PDB entry 6O89 | X-ray diffraction, 2.09 A resolution | chains H and L

== Chain H ==
Name: Anti-CD28xCD3 CODV-Fab Heavy chain
Organism: Homo sapiens
Notes: antibody fragment or engineered binder
Sequence (358 residues; each row starts with the number of its first residue):
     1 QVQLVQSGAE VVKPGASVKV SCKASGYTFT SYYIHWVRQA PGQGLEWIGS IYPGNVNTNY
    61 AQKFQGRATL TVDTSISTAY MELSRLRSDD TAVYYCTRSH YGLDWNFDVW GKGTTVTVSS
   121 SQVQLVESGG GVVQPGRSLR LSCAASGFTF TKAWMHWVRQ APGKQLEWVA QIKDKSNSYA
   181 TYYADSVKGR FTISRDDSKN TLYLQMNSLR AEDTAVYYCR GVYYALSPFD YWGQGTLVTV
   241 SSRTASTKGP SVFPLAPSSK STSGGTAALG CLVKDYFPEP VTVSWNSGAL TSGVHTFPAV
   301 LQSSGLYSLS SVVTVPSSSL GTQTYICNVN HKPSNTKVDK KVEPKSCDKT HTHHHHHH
Disordered / not traced: 260-264, 348-358
Disulfides: C22-C96, C143-C219, C271-C327

== Chain L ==
Name: Anti-CD28xCD3 CODV-Fab Light chain
Organism: Homo sapiens
Notes: antibody fragment or engineered binder
Sequence (338 residues; numbered 1 to 338; the number before each row is that of its first residue):
     1 DIVMTQTPLS LSVTPGQPAS ISCKSSQSLV HNNANTYLSW YLQKPGQSPQ SLIYKVSNRF
    61 SGVPDRFSGS GSGTDFTLKI SRVEAEDVGV YYCGQGTQYP FTFGSGTKVE IKGQPKAAPD
   121 IQMTQSPSSL SASVGDRVTI TCQASQNIYV WLNWYQQKPG KAPKLLIYKA SNLHTGVPSR
   181 FSGSGSGTDF TLTISSLQPE DIATYYCQQG QTYPYTFGQG TKLEIKTKGP SRTVAAPSVF
   241 IFPPSDEQLK SGTASVVCLL NNFYPREAKV QWKVDNALQS GNSQESVTEQ DSKDSTYSLS
   301 STLTLSKADY EKHKVYACEV THQGLSSPVT KSFNRGEC
Disulfides: C23-C93, C142-C207, C258-C318

== Interface between chain H and chain L ==
Inter-chain disulfides: C347(H)-C338(L)
Pairs across the interface (105; chain H residue first):
  Q39(H) with Q157(L), hydrogen bond; Y206(L), hydrogen bond
  Q43(H) with Y206(L)
  L45(H) with P163(L), hydrophobic; Y206(L), hydrophobic; F217(L)
  W47(H) with Y213(L), hydrophobic; P214(L), hydrophobic; Y215(L)
  N59(H) with Y213(L)
  R85(H) with E86(L)
  Y95(H) with Q157(L), hydrogen bond; K161(L); A162(L), hydrophobic
  H100(H) with H174(L)
  D104(H) with Y213(L), hydrogen bond; Y215(L), hydrogen bond
  W105(H) with W151(L), hydrophobic; N153(L), hydrogen bond (backbone-side chain); K169(L); Q208(L), hydrogen bond (backbone-side chain); G210(L); Y215(L)
  N106(H) with N153(L); Y155(L); Y168(L)
  F107(H) with Y155(L), hydrogen bond (backbone-side chain); L165(L); Q208(L); F217(L), hydrophobic
  D108(H) with H174(L), salt bridge
  W110(H) with A162(L), hydrophobic; P163(L)
  G111(H) with A162(L)
  H156(H) with F101(L)
  V158(H) with F103(L), hydrophobic
  Q160(H) with Q43(L), hydrogen bond; Y92(L), hydrogen bond
  K164(H) with Y92(L)
  Q165(H) with Y92(L); F103(L); G104(L); S105(L)
  L166(H) with P49(L), hydrophobic; Y92(L), hydrophobic; F103(L)
  W168(H) with Y99(L), hydrophobic; P100(L), hydrophobic; F101(L)
  Q171(H) with Y99(L), hydrogen bond; F101(L)
  K173(H) with Y99(L)
  Y182(H) with Y99(L), hydrophobic
  Y218(H) with Q43(L), hydrogen bond; Q47(L); S48(L); P49(L)
  R220(H) with Y41(L), hydrogen bond
  Y224(H) with Y37(L), hydrophobic; S39(L); Y54(L), hydrophobic
  P228(H) with Y54(L); F60(L)
  F229(H) with F60(L)
  D230(H) with Y41(L), hydrogen bond; S51(L), hydrogen bond (backbone-side chain); F60(L)
  W232(H) with Y41(L), hydrophobic; P49(L); S51(L), hydrogen bond; F103(L), hydrophobic
  G233(H) with S48(L), hydrogen bond (backbone-side chain)
  Q234(H) with S48(L), hydrogen bond (backbone-side chain)
  F253(H) with S245(L); E247(L); Q248(L)
  P254(H) with S245(L); E247(L)
  L255(H) with F242(L), hydrophobic; V257(L), hydrophobic
  A256(H) with F242(L)
  S259(H) with C338(L), hydrogen bond (side chain-backbone)
  T266(H) with F240(L)
  A268(H) with F240(L), hydrophobic; F242(L)
  L272(H) with S255(L)
  K274(H) with Q248(L); S255(L), hydrogen bond
  H295(H) with N261(L), hydrogen bond; N262(L), hydrogen bond; S298(L), hydrogen bond
  F297(H) with L259(L), hydrophobic; S286(L); T288(L); S298(L); L299(L); S300(L)
  P298(H) with S286(L), hydrogen bond (backbone-side chain); V287(L)
  V300(H) with Q284(L); E285(L)
  L301(H) with Q284(L)
  V312(H) with L259(L), hydrophobic
  T314(H) with N261(L)
  C347(H) with C338(L), disulfide
Interface residues without a listed pair, chain H (63 interface residues in all): H35, V37, G44, E46, A61, E167, D185, G235, A267, L269, Q302, S310
Interface residues without a listed pair, chain L (60 interface residues in all): D1, Q50, K55, T253, D291

== Summary ==
63 residues of chain H face 60 of chain L across their interface, with 1 disulfide bond, 24 hydrogen bonds and
1 salt bridge. Polar pairs include D108(H)-H174(L), Q39(H)-Q157(L) and Q39(H)-Y206(L).
Here chain H is Anti-CD28xCD3 CODV-Fab Heavy chain and chain L is Anti-CD28xCD3 CODV-Fab Light chain, both
from Homo sapiens. Entry 6O89 (Anti-CD28xCD3 CODV Fab) was determined by X-ray diffraction together with 6O8D
from the same study.
